PDB entry 4R4N | X-ray diffraction, 3.56 A resolution | chains A and H of the 4 polymer chains in the assembly

[Chain A]
Protein: HIV-1 gp120
Source organism: Human immunodeficiency virus 1
Chain sequence (352 residues; numbered 44 to 492; 97 numbers in that range are skipped by the numbering (no residue carries them; nothing is unmodelled there); the number before each row is that of its first residue):
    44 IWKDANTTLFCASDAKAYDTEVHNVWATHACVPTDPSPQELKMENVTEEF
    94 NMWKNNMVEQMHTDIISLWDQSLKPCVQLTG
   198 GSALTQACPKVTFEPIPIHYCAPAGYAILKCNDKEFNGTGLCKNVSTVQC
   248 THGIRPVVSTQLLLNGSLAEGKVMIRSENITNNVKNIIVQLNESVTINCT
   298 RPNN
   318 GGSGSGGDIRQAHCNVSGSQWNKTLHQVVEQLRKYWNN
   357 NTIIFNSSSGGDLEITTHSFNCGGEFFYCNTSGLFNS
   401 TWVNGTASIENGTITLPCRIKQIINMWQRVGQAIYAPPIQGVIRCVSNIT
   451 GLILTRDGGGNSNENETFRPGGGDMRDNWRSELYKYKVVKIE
Disordered / not traced: 44-48, 318-321, 401-410
Disulfides: Cys54-Cys74, Cys119-Cys205, Cys228-Cys239, Cys296-Cys331, Cys378-Cys445, Cys385-Cys418
Glycans and other covalent adducts: N-acetylglucosamine (NAG) linked to Asn262, Asn276, Asn289, Asn386

[Chain H]
Protein: Antibody 2.2c heavy CHAIN
Source organism: Homo sapiens
Notes: antibody fragment or engineered binder
Chain sequence (220 residues; each row starts with the number of its first residue; a row labelled like 82A-82C holds insertion residues (82A, then the next letters in order)):
     1 QVQLQQWGAGLLKPSETLSLTCGVYGESLSGHYWSWVRQPPGKRLEWIGE
    51 IKHNGSPNYHPSLKSRVTISLDMSKNQFSLNL
82A-82C TSV
    83 TAADTAVYFCARRSNWPY
100A-100C LPF
   101 DPWGQGTLVTVSSASTKGPSVFPLAPSSKSTSGGTAALGCLVKDYFPEPV
   151 TVSWNSGALTSGVHTFPAVLQSSGLYSLSSVVTVPSSSLGTQTYICNVNH
   201 KPSNTKVDKKVEPK
Modified positions: Ser30 (o-acetylserine; OAS)
Disulfides: Cys22-Cys92, Cys140-Cys196

[Chain A / chain H interface]
Contacting residue pairs (20):
  Phe53(A) - Trp98(H)
  Asp57(A) - Tyr33(H)
  Lys59(A) - Pro57(H)  hydrogen bond (side chain-backbone)
  Lys59(A) - Lys64(H)
  Ala60(A) - Asn58(H)  hydrogen bond (backbone-side chain)
  Tyr61(A) - Pro61(H)  hydrophobic
  Tyr61(A) - Lys64(H)
  Val75(A) - Leu100A(H)  hydrophobic
  Pro76(A) - Tyr33(H)
  Pro76(A) - Arg95(H)
  Thr77(A) - Tyr33(H)  hydrogen bond (backbone-side chain)
  Thr77(A) - Trp98(H)
  Asp78(A) - Lys52(H)
  Asp78(A) - Asn97(H)  hydrogen bond (backbone-side chain)
  Pro79(A) - Asn97(H)
  Pro79(A) - Trp98(H)
  Ser80(A) - Asn97(H)
  Cys218(A) - Trp98(H)  hydrophobic
  Ala219(A) - Trp98(H)
  Gln246(A) - Trp98(H)
Also at the interface, not in a pair above, chain A (15 interface residues in all): Asp62
Also at the interface, not in a pair above, chain H (15 interface residues in all): Gly31, Trp47, Glu50, Tyr59, His60

[Summary]
Chain A and chain H each contribute 15 residues to their interface; the contacts include 4 hydrogen bonds.
Among the polar pairs are Lys59(A)-Pro57(H), Ala60(A)-Asn58(H) and Thr77(A)-Tyr33(H). N-acetylglucosamine is
covalently linked to Asn262(A), Asn276(A), Asn289(A) and Asn386(A).
Chain A is HIV-1 gp120 (Human immunodeficiency virus 1) and chain H is Antibody 2.2c heavy CHAIN (Homo
sapiens); the structure, Crystal structure of the anti-hiv-1 antibody 2.2c in complex with hiv-1 93ug037
gp120, was determined by X-ray diffraction, deposited together with 4R4F and 4R4B.
